7ZR1 - chains B and D of the 5 polymer chains in the assembly; structure by electron microscopy, 4.00 A resolution.

[Chain B]
Molecule: Double-strand break repair protein
Organism: Thermochaetoides thermophila
Reference sequence: G0RYR3 (G0RYR3_CHATD); numbering as in UniProt (aligned over 1-730)
Chain sequence (730 residues; row label = number of the first residue in the row):
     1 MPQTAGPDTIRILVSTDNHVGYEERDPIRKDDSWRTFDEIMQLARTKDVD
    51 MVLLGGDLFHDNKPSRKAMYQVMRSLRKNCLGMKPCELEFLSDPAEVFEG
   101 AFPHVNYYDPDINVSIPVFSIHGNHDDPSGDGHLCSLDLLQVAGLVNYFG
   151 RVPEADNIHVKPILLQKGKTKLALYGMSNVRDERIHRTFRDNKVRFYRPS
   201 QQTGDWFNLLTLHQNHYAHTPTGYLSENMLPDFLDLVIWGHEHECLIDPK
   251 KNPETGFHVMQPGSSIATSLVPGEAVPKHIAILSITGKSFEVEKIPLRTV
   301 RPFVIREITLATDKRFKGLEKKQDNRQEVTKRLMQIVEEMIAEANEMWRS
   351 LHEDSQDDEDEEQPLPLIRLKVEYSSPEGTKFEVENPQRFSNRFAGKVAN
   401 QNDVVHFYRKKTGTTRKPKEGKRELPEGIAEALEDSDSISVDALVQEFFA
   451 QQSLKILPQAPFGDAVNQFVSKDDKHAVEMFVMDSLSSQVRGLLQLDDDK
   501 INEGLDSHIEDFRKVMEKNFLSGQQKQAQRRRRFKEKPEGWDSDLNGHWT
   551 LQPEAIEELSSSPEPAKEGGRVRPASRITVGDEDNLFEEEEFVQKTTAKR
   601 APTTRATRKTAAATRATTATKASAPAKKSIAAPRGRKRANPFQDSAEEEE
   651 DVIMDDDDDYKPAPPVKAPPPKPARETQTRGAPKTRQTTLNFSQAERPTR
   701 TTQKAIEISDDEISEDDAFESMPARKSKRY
Unresolved in the structure: 1-3, 127-132, 180-184, 220-222, 412-437, 558-730
Curated features (UniProtKB/Swiss-Prot):
  - active site: H125 (Proton donor)
  - binding site (Mn(2+)): D17, H19, D57, N124, H213, H241, H243
Ion coordination: Mn2+ site 1: D17, H19, H243; Mn2+ site 2: D57, H213, H216, H241

[Chain D]
Molecule: DH domain-containing protein
Organism: Thermochaetoides thermophila
Reference sequence: G0SHW7 (G0SHW7_CHATD); residues 1-1315 here = UniProt positions 1-1315
Chain sequence (1315 residues; row label = number of the first residue in the row):
     1 MSKIEKLSILGVRSFGPHHPETIAFNTPLTLIVGYNGSGKTTVIECLKYA
    51 TTGELPPNSTRNGAFIHDPDLVGEKEVRAQVKLSFRSTIGESYVVTRNIQ
   101 LLVQRNNKRTQKTLEGSLLLRNNGERTVISTRVAELDKLVSEKLGVPPAI
   151 LDAVIFCHQDDSLWPMSEPAALKKRFDEIFEAQKYTKVIENIRLLKKKKG
   201 DELKILKEREVQDKANKERAEKVDRLMAQLTREILEAREKCNELSKQMEE
   251 ESAKIKDKYEQANSFLKIMNDLQTKTEKLEYKKDAIVELRSRIEELPDPD
   301 EVLRNTLDEYEQTINRIVADRDHKAAQFHDLQAELKSARDQHTAKAAEQG
   351 KHQSDKEKYERQLVARERMIREAAERHEIRGYNGDLDDRRIAIFNERIQK
   401 ILNDKRRELERLQRENQEELDRKTAVIAERESRKQSVIRDRKAAKDRIIS
   451 LGKDMASIQGELSSIDIDEGTEEMLRAEMKELQARIEAAKADEQNANLDA
   501 QIKEVNEEIWKLESLSAKLARELVECTRLASERAQLDLRRKQLAERKREL
   551 EIMTNTWNEQFSTLLGEGWRPETLERDFSDVLKQQQLLVGEHRKKKDATQ
   601 QELKQAEYQLSNARNLHNKLTNEMEACMRAVQTAMKEARDLDSAPPVDEY
   651 ITMLETDEKELAEVETALKLYDELKKHYSTIKDRALRFNKCYICDRDFTN
   701 QEAAKTRLLEKVAKRLGDEEKKELLEDQAAFMKSLDILRAVRVKYDTYQR
   751 LSSELPQLSREIDSETNRREDLVRRLEDQDLAFREADNKLQEMETLNKHV
   801 MKITQLLKDISDAEKQVERSQQLSNIETRSADEINEEQTTCAEQTRAAQA
   851 KLTKLTAEKQRLKDLVRQLEVERLQLENKISSAVQQLERKKRLQESIARH
   901 KEDQNQARNAVQEADEELERLEPEIAGARAALDEARQACRAKEQKVAAER
   951 DAIAQTVSELNMINSEIQEYLDRGGPSSLAANQRAIANLETQMANLEGEM
  1001 RELTVQINKLNKEIDNSDAKKRNIADNLTYRKNLREKDALEREIAELEAR
  1051 NAQEDYDRLIKEAHYLEAHRSKLNADRERLMGMMSTKDEEFRRLNEEYEL
  1101 DLKDAKAKYKETHIKVETTKAAIEDLGRGMAAVDHAIMQYHSKMMEQINR
  1151 TIAELWQSTYQGTDIDTIQIRSDVESTTSSDSGTRRNYNYRVSMVKGDTE
  1201 MDMRGRCSAGQKVLASIIIRLALAESFCANCGLIALDEPTTNLDSDNIRS
  1251 LAESLHGIIKARQAQGNLQLIVITHDEEFLKYMQCSDFCDDFYRVKRDEK
  1301 QNSVIVRESITRITE
Unresolved in the structure: 1, 414-941, 1310-1315
Ion coordination: Mg2+: T41, Q159 (together with ATP-gamma-S)
Small-molecule neighbours:
  - ATP-gamma-S (AGS; phosphothiophosphoric acid-adenylate ester), molecule 1: R13, Y35, N36, G37, S38, G39, K40, T41, T42, E45, Q159
  - ATP-gamma-S (AGS), molecule 2: M1201, G1205, R1206, C1207

[Interface between chain B and chain D]
Contacting residue pairs - 12 pairs, chain B then chain D:
  R389(B) with D68(D), salt bridge
  N392(B) with R1297(D), hydrogen bond; Q1301(D)
  R393(B) with L71(D); Q1301(D)
  A395(B) with Q1301(D)
  K537(B) with D1181(D), salt bridge
  S543(B) with D1181(D)
  D544(B) with K204(D), hydrogen bond (backbone-side chain)
  L545(B) with I1123(D), hydrophobic; E1124(D)
  H548(B) with D1181(D), salt bridge
Other interface residues (no listed pair), chain D (9 interface residues in all): K207

[Overview]
The chain B/chain D interface involves 9 residues from each chain, with 2 hydrogen bonds and 3 salt bridges.
Polar pairs include R389(B)-D68(D), K537(B)-D1181(D) and H548(B)-D1181(D). Bound to chain D: ATP-gamma-S.
UniProt lists active-site residue H125(B) and 7 Mn2+-binding residues on chain B.
Here chain B is Double-strand break repair protein and chain D is DH domain-containing protein, both from
Thermochaetoides thermophila. Entry 7ZR1 (Chaetomium thermophilum Mre11-Rad50-Nbs1 complex bound to ATPyS
(composite structure)) was determined by electron microscopy, deposited together with 8BAH.
